4BY7 - chains C and K of the 16 polymer chains in the assembly; structure by X-ray diffraction, 3.15 A resolution.

Chain C:
Name: DNA-directed RNA polymerase II subunit RPB3
Source organism: Saccharomyces cerevisiae
UniProt: P16370 (RPB3_YEAST); numbering as in UniProt (aligned over 1-318)
Amino-acid sequence (318 residues; row label = number of the first residue in the row):
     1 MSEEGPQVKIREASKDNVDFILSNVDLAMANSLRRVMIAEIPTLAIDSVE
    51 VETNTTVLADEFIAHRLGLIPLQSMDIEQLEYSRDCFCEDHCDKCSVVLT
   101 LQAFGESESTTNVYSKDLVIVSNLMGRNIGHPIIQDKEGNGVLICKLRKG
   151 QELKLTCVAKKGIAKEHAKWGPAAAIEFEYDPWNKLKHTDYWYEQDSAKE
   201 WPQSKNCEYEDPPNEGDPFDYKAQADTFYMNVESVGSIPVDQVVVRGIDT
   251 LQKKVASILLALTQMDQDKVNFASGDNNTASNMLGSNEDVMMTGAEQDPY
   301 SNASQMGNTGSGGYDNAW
Disordered / not traced: 1-2, 269-318
Metal / ion sites: Zn2+: Cys86, Cys88, Cys92, Cys95

Chain K:
Name: DNA-directed RNA polymerase II subunit RPB11
Source organism: Saccharomyces cerevisiae
UniProt: P38902 (RPB11_YEAST); numbering as in UniProt (aligned over 1-120)
Amino-acid sequence (120 residues; numbered 1 to 120; the number before each row is that of its first residue):
     1 MNAPDRFELFLLGEGESKLKIDPDTKAPNAVVITFEKEDHTLGNLIRAEL
    51 LNDRKVLFAAYKVEHPFFARFKLRIQTTEGYDPKDALKNACNSIINKLGA
   101 LKTNFETEWNLQTLAADDAF
Disordered / not traced: 116-120

How chain C and chain K interact:
Contacting residue pairs (87):
  Glu3(C) with Asn104(K)
  Glu4(C) with Ala100(K); Thr103(K); Asn104(K)
  Gly5(C) with Ala100(K)
  Pro6(C) with Lys97(K); Ala100(K); Leu101(K); Asn104(K), hydrogen bond (backbone-side chain)
  Gln7(C) with Asn104(K)
  Val8(C) with Phe105(K), hydrophobic; Glu108(K)
  Ile10(C) with Glu108(K), hydrogen bond (backbone-side chain); Trp109(K); Gln112(K)
  Ala13(C) with Trp109(K), hydrophobic; Gln112(K); Leu114(K)
  Ser14(C) with Trp109(K); Ala115(K)
  Lys15(C) with Ala115(K)
  Val18(C) with Trp109(K), hydrophobic
  Leu22(C) with Leu101(K), hydrophobic
  Ala28(C) with Asn44(K); Ala48(K), hydrophobic
  Met29(C) with Leu45(K), hydrophobic; Ile94(K); Lys97(K); Leu98(K), hydrophobic
  Ser32(C) with Thr41(K), hydrogen bond (side chain-backbone); Leu45(K)
  Arg35(C) with Asp39(K), salt bridge; Thr41(K), hydrogen bond
  Val36(C) with Thr41(K)
  Glu40(C) with Thr41(K)
  Arg84(C) with Phe10(K); Leu11(K)
  Ile163(C) with Phe10(K), hydrophobic
  Ala164(C) with Arg6(K)
  Lys165(C) with Arg6(K), hydrogen bond (backbone-side chain); Leu9(K); Phe10(K); Asp39(K), salt bridge
  Glu166(C) with Arg6(K), hydrogen bond (backbone-side chain); Phe7(K), hydrogen bond (side chain-backbone); Phe10(K)
  His167(C) with Arg6(K)
  Asp241(C) with Phe105(K); Trp109(K)
  Val244(C) with Phe105(K), hydrophobic
  Val245(C) with Phe105(K), hydrophobic; Glu106(K)
  Ile248(C) with Leu98(K); Leu101(K), hydrophobic; Lys102(K)
  Asp249(C) with Lys102(K), salt bridge
  Leu251(C) with Thr41(K); Leu45(K), hydrophobic
  Gln252(C) with Ile95(K), hydrogen bond (side chain-backbone); Leu98(K); Gly99(K); Lys102(K)
  Lys254(C) with Glu38(K), salt bridge; Asp39(K), salt bridge; Thr41(K); Leu42(K)
  Val255(C) with Leu42(K), hydrophobic; Cys91(K); Ile94(K), hydrophobic; Ile95(K), hydrophobic
  Ile258(C) with Leu19(K); Phe35(K), hydrophobic; Leu42(K), hydrophobic; Cys91(K), hydrophobic
  Leu259(C) with Lys88(K); Cys91(K), hydrophobic; Asn92(K); Ile95(K), hydrophobic
  Ala261(C) with Leu19(K), hydrophobic
  Leu262(C) with Leu19(K), hydrophobic; Ile21(K), hydrophobic; Leu87(K), hydrophobic; Lys88(K)
  Met265(C) with Leu19(K); Ile21(K), hydrophobic
  Asp266(C) with Lys84(K), salt bridge; Lys88(K), salt bridge
Also at the interface, not in a pair above, chain C (44 interface residues in all): Lys9, Phe20, Asp26, Val240, Ala256
Also at the interface, not in a pair above, chain K (39 interface residues in all): Lys18, His40

Overview:
44 residues of chain C and 39 residues of chain K are in contact, with 8 hydrogen bonds and 7 salt bridges.
Polar contacts include Arg35(C)-Asp39(K), Lys165(C)-Asp39(K) and Asp249(C)-Lys102(K). The Zn2+ site is built
by Cys86(C), Cys88(C), Cys92(C) and Cys95(C).
Here chain C is DNA-directed RNA polymerase II subunit RPB3 and chain K is DNA-directed RNA polymerase II
subunit RPB11, both from Saccharomyces cerevisiae. Entry 4BY7 (elongating RNA Polymerase II-Bye1 TLD complex)
was determined by X-ray diffraction, deposited together with 4BXX, 4BXZ and 4BY1.
